PDB entry 5LGS | X-ray diffraction, 2.10 A resolution | chains C and D of the 8 polymer chains in the assembly

Chain C (and D):
Protein: Histone-arginine methyltransferase CARM1
Organism: Mus musculus
Notes: EC 2.1.1.319; chain D of this document is another copy of the same molecule, construct and numbering; everything in this record applies to it too
UniProt: Q9WVG6 (CARM1_MOUSE), isoform Q9WVG6-2; residue numbers follow UniProt; this construct covers 130-487
Sequence (361 residues; numbered 127 to 487; the number before each row is that of its first residue):
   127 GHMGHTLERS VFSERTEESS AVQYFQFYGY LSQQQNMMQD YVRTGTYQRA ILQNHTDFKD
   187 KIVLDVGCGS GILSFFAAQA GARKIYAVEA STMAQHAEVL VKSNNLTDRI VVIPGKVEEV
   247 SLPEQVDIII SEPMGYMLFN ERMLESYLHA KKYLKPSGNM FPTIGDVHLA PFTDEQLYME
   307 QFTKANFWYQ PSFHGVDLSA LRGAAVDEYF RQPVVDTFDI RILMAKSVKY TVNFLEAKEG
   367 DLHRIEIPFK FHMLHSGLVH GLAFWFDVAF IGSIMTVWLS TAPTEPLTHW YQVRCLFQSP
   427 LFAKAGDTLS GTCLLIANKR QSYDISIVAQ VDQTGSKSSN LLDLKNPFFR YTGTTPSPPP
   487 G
Disordered / not traced: 127-135, 479-487 (chain D: 127-134, 478-487)
Differences from the reference sequence: expression tag (127-129)
Small-molecule neighbours: QVR ((2R,3R,4S,5R)-2-(6-aminopurin-9-yl)-5-[(E)-prop-1-enyl]oxolane-3,4-diol): F138, Y150, F151, Y154, Q160, G193, G195, V214, E215, A216, S217, G241, K242, V243, E244, E258, M260, E267, M269, S272
Curated features (UniProtKB/Swiss-Prot):
  - region: R347 to L380 (Required for nuclear translocation)
  - binding site (S-adenosyl-L-methionine): Q160, R169, G193, E215, E244, S272
  - modified residue: S217 (Phosphoserine)
  - cross-link: K228 (Glycyl lysine isopeptide (Lys-Gly) (interchain with G-Cter in ubiquitin))
  - mutagenesis: Y154 (Y154A/F/R: Loss of S-adenosyl-L-methionine binding. Loss of protein methyltransferase activity), R169 (R169A: Loss of protein methyltransferase activity), Y173 (Y173A: Reduces protein methyltransferase activity), V189 to D191 (Abolishes histone methyltransferase activity and coactivator activity), S217 (S217A: Loss of S-adenosyl-L-methionine binding. Loss of protein methyltransferase activity. Localized in the nucleus; S217C/T: Loss of S-adenosyl-L-methionine binding ...), S229 (S229E: Abolishes dimerization), E267 (E267Q: Abolishes histone methyltransferase activity and reduces coactivator activity)
From the paper describing this entry:
  - catalytic residues: E258, E267 (citing earlier work)

Chain C / chain D interface:
Pairs across the interface (76; chain C residue first):
  S145(C) - S145(D)  hydrogen bond (backbone-side chain)
  V148(C) - S145(D)
  Q149(C) - S145(D)  hydrogen bond
  Q149(C) - Q149(D)
  Y156(C) - E334(D)
  Y156(C) - N472(D)
  L157(C) - W314(D)
  L157(C) - A330(D)
  L157(C) - A331(D)
  L157(C) - E334(D)  hydrogen bond (backbone-side chain)
  S158(C) - E334(D)  hydrogen bond (backbone-side chain)
  S158(C) - Y335(D)
  Q161(C) - K310(D)  hydrogen bond (side chain-backbone)
  Q161(C) - F313(D)
  Q161(C) - W314(D)  hydrogen bond
  Q161(C) - Y335(D)  hydrogen bond
  M164(C) - F313(D)  hydrophobic
  M164(C) - W314(D)  hydrophobic
  M164(C) - F319(D)
  M164(C) - L324(D)  hydrophobic
  Q165(C) - F313(D)
  T170(C) - H320(D)
  Q174(C) - H320(D)  hydrogen bond
  I198(C) - F319(D)  hydrophobic
  I198(C) - V322(D)  hydrophobic
  F201(C) - V322(D)  hydrophobic
  F202(C) - H320(D)
  Q205(C) - H320(D)  hydrogen bond (side chain-backbone)
  Q205(C) - G321(D)
  Q205(C) - V322(D)
  H222(C) - L327(D)
  H222(C) - A330(D)
  V225(C) - A326(D)  hydrophobic
  L226(C) - D323(D)
  L226(C) - L324(D)  hydrophobic
  L226(C) - L327(D)  hydrophobic
  S229(C) - A326(D)
  N230(C) - V322(D)
  N230(C) - D323(D)  hydrogen bond (side chain-backbone)
  K310(C) - Q161(D)
  F313(C) - Q161(D)
  F313(C) - M164(D)  hydrophobic
  F313(C) - Q165(D)
  W314(C) - L157(D)
  W314(C) - Q160(D)
  W314(C) - Q161(D)
  W314(C) - M164(D)  hydrophobic
  F319(C) - M164(D)
  H320(C) - Y167(D)
  H320(C) - T170(D)
  H320(C) - Q174(D)  hydrogen bond (backbone-side chain)
  H320(C) - F202(D)
  H320(C) - Q205(D)  hydrogen bond (backbone-side chain)
  G321(C) - Q205(D)
  V322(C) - I198(D)  hydrophobic
  V322(C) - F201(D)  hydrophobic
  V322(C) - Q205(D)
  V322(C) - N230(D)
  D323(C) - L226(D)
  D323(C) - N230(D)  hydrogen bond (backbone-side chain)
  L324(C) - M164(D)  hydrophobic
  L324(C) - L226(D)  hydrophobic
  A326(C) - V225(D)  hydrophobic
  A326(C) - S229(D)
  L327(C) - H222(D)
  L327(C) - V225(D)  hydrophobic
  L327(C) - L226(D)  hydrophobic
  A330(C) - L157(D)
  A331(C) - L157(D)
  E334(C) - Y156(D)
  E334(C) - L157(D)  hydrogen bond (side chain-backbone)
  E334(C) - S158(D)  hydrogen bond (side chain-backbone)
  Y335(C) - S158(D)
  Y335(C) - Q161(D)  hydrogen bond
  N472(C) - Q152(D)  hydrogen bond
  N472(C) - Y156(D)  hydrogen bond
Also at the interface, not in a pair above, chain C (42 interface residues in all): Q152, G155, Q160, Y167, G171, S196
Also at the interface, not in a pair above, chain D (44 interface residues in all): S146, V148, G155, G171, R446, D469

Overview:
Chain C and chain D form an interface of 42 and 44 residues respectively; the contacts include 18 hydrogen
bonds. Among the polar pairs are S145(C)-S145(D), Q149(C)-S145(D) and L157(C)-E334(D). Chain C binds compound
QVR. UniProt lists 6 S-adenosyl-L-methionine-binding residues and 9 mutagenesis sites on chain C. The paper
reports catalytic residues E258(C) and E267(C).
Chain C and chain D are both Histone-arginine methyltransferase CARM1 (Mus musculus); the structure, Crystal
structure of mouse CARM1 in complex with ligand P2C3u, was determined by X-ray diffraction, deposited together
with 5LGP, 5LGQ and 5LGR.
